Entry 5NBO (X-ray diffraction, 1.80 A resolution); this record covers chain A.

[Chain A]
Name: Glycosyl hydrolase family 16
Organism: Bacteroides ovatus
Reference sequence: A7LY25 (A7LY25_BACO1); residues 21-271 here = UniProt positions 21-271
Chain sequence (272 residues; row label = number of the first residue in the row; numbering starts at 0):
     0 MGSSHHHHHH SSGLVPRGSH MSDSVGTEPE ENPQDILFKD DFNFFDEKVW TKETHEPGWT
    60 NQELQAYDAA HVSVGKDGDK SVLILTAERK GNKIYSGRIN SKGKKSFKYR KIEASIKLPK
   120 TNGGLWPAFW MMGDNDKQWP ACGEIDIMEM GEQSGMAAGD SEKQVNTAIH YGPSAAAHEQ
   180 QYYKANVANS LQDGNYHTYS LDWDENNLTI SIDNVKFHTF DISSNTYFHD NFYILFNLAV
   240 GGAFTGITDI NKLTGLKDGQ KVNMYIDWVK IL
Unresolved in the structure: 0-34
Construct notes: initiating methionine (0); expression tag (1-20)
What the authors report for this chain:
  - catalytic residues: Glu-143, Asp-145, Glu-148

[In short]
The paper reports catalytic residues Glu-143, Asp-145 and Glu-148.
Chain A is Glycosyl hydrolase family 16 (Bacteroides ovatus); the structure, Bacteroides ovatus mixed linkage
glucan PUL (MLGUL) GH16, was determined by X-ray diffraction (same publication as 5NBP).
